PDB entry 7PQE | electron microscopy, 3.70 A resolution | chains A and C of the 3 polymer chains in the assembly

[Chain A]
Molecule: Ubiquitinating/deubiquitinating enzyme SdeA
Source organism: Legionella pneumophila
Notes: EC 3.4.22.-, 2.3.2.-, 2.4.2.31
Reference sequence: Q5ZTK4 (SDEA_LEGPH); residues 231-1190 here = UniProt positions 231-1190
Sequence (979 residues; numbered 212 to 1190; the number before each row is that of its first residue):
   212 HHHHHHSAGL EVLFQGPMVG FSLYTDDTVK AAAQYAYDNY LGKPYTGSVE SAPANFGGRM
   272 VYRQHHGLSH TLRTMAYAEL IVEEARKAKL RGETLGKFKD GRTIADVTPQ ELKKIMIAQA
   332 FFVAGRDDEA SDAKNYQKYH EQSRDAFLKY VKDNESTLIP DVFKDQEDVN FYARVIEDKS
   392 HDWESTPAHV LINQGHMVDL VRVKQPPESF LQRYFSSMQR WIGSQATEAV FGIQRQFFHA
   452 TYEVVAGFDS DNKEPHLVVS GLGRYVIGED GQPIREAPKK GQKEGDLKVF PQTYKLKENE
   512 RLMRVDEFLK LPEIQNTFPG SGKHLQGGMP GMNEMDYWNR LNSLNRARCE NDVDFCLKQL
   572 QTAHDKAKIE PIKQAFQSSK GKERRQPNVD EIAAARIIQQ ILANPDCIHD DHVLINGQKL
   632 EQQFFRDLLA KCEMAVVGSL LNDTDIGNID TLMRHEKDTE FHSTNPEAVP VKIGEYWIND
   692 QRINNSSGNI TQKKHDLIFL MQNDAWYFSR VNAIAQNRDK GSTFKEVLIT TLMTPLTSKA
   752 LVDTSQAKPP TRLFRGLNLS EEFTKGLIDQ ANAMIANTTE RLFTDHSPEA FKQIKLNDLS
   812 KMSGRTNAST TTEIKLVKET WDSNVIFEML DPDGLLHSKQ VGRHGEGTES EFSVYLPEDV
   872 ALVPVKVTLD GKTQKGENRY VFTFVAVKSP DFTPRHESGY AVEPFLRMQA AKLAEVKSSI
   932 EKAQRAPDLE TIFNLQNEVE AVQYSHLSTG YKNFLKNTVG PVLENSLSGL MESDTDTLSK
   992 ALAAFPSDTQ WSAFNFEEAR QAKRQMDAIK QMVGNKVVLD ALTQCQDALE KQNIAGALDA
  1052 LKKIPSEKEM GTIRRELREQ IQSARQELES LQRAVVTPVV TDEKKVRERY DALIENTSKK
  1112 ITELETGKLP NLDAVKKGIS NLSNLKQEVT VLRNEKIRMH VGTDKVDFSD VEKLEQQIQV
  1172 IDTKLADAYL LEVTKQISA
Disordered / not traced: 212-230, 507-509, 590-759, 854-860, 903-1190
Sequence notes: expression tag (212-230)
Curated features (UniProtKB/Swiss-Prot):
  - binding site (NAD(+)): Arg766 to Glu772, Glu862
  - modified residue: Glu860 (5-glutamyl glutamate)
  - mutagenesis: His277 (H277A: Defective in substrate ubiquitination), Glu340 (E340A: Defective in substrate ubiquitination), His407 (H407A: Defective in substrate ubiquitination), Glu860 to Glu862 (Loss of Rab protein ubiquitination activity. This mutant has completely lost its toxicity to yeast and is also defective in inhibiting the secretion of the secreted form of the embryonic alkaline ...), Glu860 (E860A: Loss of glutamylation)
From the paper describing this entry:
  - post-translational modification sites: Glu862

[Chain C]
Molecule: Calmodulin-dependent glutamylase SidJ
Source organism: Legionella pneumophila
Notes: EC 6.-.-.-
Reference sequence: Q5ZTK6 (SIDJ_LEGPH); numbering as in UniProt (aligned over 99-873)
Sequence (794 residues; row label = number of the first residue in the row):
    81 HHHHHHSAGL EVLFQGPMVK QYYFARRGET STHDTSLPPP VKVLSGRSIP LKEIPFETTR
   141 NELVQIYLTS VDQLIKSNKL NSIPSQQIAS HYLFLRSLAN SETDGIKKNQ ILSLAKPLGI
   201 YLASKEPHVW KTINELIEKS EYPIIHYLKN NRAHSNFMLA LIHEYHKEPL TKNQSAFVQK
   261 FRDSSVFLFP NPIYTAWLAH SYDEDSSFNP MFRERLSTNF YHSTLTDNLL LRTEPKEVTL
   321 SSEHHYKKEK GPIDSSFRYQ MSSDRLLRIQ GRTLLFSTPQ NDVVAVKVQK RGEPKSTLEE
   381 EFQMADYLLK HQSRLDVYSK LPQPLGQYSV KKSEILEISR GSLDFERFKT LIGDSKDLEV
   441 YVYKAPLTYF TYLHDKNQDL EDLTASVKTN VHDLFVLLRE GIMFPQLADI FHTHFGEDER
   501 EDKGRYQALV QLLNVLQFQL GRIDKWQKAV EYVNLRSSGL ADLGDSLPIT SLFTSSDFTK
   561 HYFSALLTGG YHPTFFDKSS GTANSLFTGK RRLFGNYLYL NTIAEYLLVI QLTLGSYGDK
   621 VTRDMMDKPK KEAVWRELAN VMFTSCAEAI HIMTGIPQSR ALTLLKQRAN IEKHFRQTQF
   681 WMTPDYSKLD EDTLQMEQYS IYSGEPEYEF TDKLVSGVGL SVDGTHQDLG GYNRESPLRE
   741 LEKLLYATVT LIEGTMQLDK EFFKQLQQVE KILSGEIKTD ANSCFEAVAQ LLDLARPRCH
   801 FQKRLVLSYY EEAKLKYPSA PTDAYDSRFQ VVAKTNAAIT IQRFWRETRK NLSENSDIES
   861 EKPESERTTD KRLK
Disordered / not traced: 81-99, 492-501, 849-874
Sequence notes: expression tag (81-98); variant Thr138 (Ala in Q5ZTK6), Val151 (Ile in Q5ZTK6), Gln153 (Lys in Q5ZTK6), Ile200 (Thr in Q5ZTK6), Thr212 (Met in Q5ZTK6), Arg371 (Lys in Q5ZTK6), Gln383 (Glu in Q5ZTK6), Tyr398 (His in Q5ZTK6), Gly433 (Asp in Q5ZTK6), Leu447 (Gln in Q5ZTK6), Thr448 (Ser in Q5ZTK6), Met483 (Val in Q5ZTK6), Thr725 (Val in Q5ZTK6), Gln767 (Glu in Q5ZTK6), Arg798 (Gly in Q5ZTK6), Lys834 (Arg in Q5ZTK6), Thr848 (Ala in Q5ZTK6), Asn855 (Lys in Q5ZTK6), Glu859 (Asp in Q5ZTK6), Lys874; conflict Ser393 (Arg in Q5ZTK6); engineered mutation Ala565 (Glu in Q5ZTK6)
Curated features (UniProtKB/Swiss-Prot):
  - binding site (Mg(2+)): Asp542, Asp545
  - mutagenesis: Ile841 (I841A: Complete loss of interaction with host calmodulin; in association with A-842), Gln842 (Q842A: Complete loss of interaction with host calmodulin; in association with A-841)
Residues lining bound ligands: Mg2+ (MG): Arg522, Tyr732, Asn733
From the paper describing this entry:
  - conformationally variable residues (order/disorder transition): His492 to Glu501
  - post-translational modification sites: Lys370, Glu497 to Glu499
  - mutagenesis - K370A: abolished catalytic activity on autoAMPylation
  - mutagenesis - K370A: decreased catalytic activity on SdeA adenylylation
  - mutagenesis - K370A: decreased catalytic activity on SdeA glutamylation
  - mutagenesis - K370A: unchanged catalytic activity (ATP hydrolysis)
  - catalytic residues: Lys367
  - mutagenesis - K367A: abolished catalytic activity (ATP hydrolysis)
  - mutagenesis - E565A: decreased catalytic activity with Ubiquitinating/deubiquitinating enzyme SdeA (chain A)
  - mutagenesis - E565A: increased binding to Ubiquitinating/deubiquitinating enzyme SdeA (chain A)
  - mutagenesis - R500A: increased catalytic activity on autoAMPylation
  - mutagenesis - R500A: decreased catalytic activity on glutamylation of SdeA

[Chain A / chain C interface]
Contacting residue pairs (58):
  Gly231(A) - Arg295(C)
  Phe232(A) - Arg295(C)
  Ser233(A) - Arg295(C)
  Thr236(A) - Arg293(C)
  Thr236(A) - Glu294(C)
  Thr236(A) - Arg295(C)
  Pro371(A) - Ser165(C)  hydrogen bond (backbone-side chain)
  Pro371(A) - Val209(C)  hydrophobic
  Asp372(A) - Gln166(C)
  Lys375(A) - Lys205(C)
  Asp565(A) - Ser703(C)
  Phe566(A) - Met696(C)
  Phe566(A) - Tyr699(C)  hydrophobic
  Lys569(A) - Tyr699(C)
  Lys569(A) - Gly704(C)
  Lys569(A) - Glu705(C)
  Lys569(A) - Glu707(C)  salt bridge
  Gln570(A) - Met696(C)
  Gln572(A) - Arg293(C)  hydrogen bond
  Thr573(A) - Tyr699(C)
  Pro760(A) - Thr711(C)
  Pro761(A) - Thr711(C)
  Thr762(A) - Glu709(C)
  Arg763(A) - Glu709(C)  salt bridge
  Glu824(A) - Phe518(C)
  Ile825(A) - Leu296(C)
  Ile825(A) - Ser297(C)
  Lys826(A) - Phe300(C)
  Lys826(A) - Phe518(C)
  Leu827(A) - Phe518(C)
  Lys829(A) - Gln259(C)  hydrogen bond (backbone-side chain)
  Glu830(A) - Gln259(C)  hydrogen bond (backbone-side chain)
  Glu830(A) - Lys260(C)
  Glu830(A) - Leu516(C)
  Glu830(A) - Phe518(C)
  Thr831(A) - Gln259(C)
  Thr831(A) - Leu516(C)
  Thr831(A) - His572(C)
  Thr831(A) - Thr574(C)  hydrogen bond (backbone-side chain)
  Trp832(A) - Thr574(C)
  Asp833(A) - Gln259(C)
  Asp833(A) - Arg262(C)  salt bridge
  Gln851(A) - Tyr732(C)
  Gln851(A) - Asn733(C)  hydrogen bond
  Ser861(A) - Asn733(C)
  Thr879(A) - Arg295(C)
  Asp881(A) - Glu294(C)
  Asp881(A) - Leu296(C)
  Lys883(A) - Arg262(C)  hydrogen bond (backbone-side chain)
  Thr884(A) - His243(C)  hydrogen bond (backbone-side chain)
  Thr884(A) - Arg262(C)
  Gln885(A) - His243(C)
  Gln885(A) - Ser255(C)  hydrogen bond
  Gln885(A) - Gln259(C)
  Gln885(A) - Arg262(C)
  Lys886(A) - Lys252(C)
  Gly887(A) - His243(C)
  Val892(A) - Leu296(C)  hydrophobic
Other interface residues (no listed pair), chain A (45 interface residues in all): Tyr235, Asp238, Thr239, Glu366, Ser367, Thr368, Arg559, Phe863, Lys877
Other interface residues (no listed pair), chain C (38 interface residues in all): Glu206, His208, Asn231, Arg232, Glu244, Asn299, Gln519, Pro706

[Overview]
The interface between chain A and chain C involves 45 residues on one side and 38 on the other, with 9
hydrogen bonds and 3 salt bridges. Polar contacts include Lys569(A)-Glu707(C), Arg763(A)-Glu709(C) and
Asp833(A)-Arg262(C). From the paper: the catalytic residue Lys367(C); K370A of chain C abolishes catalytic
activity on autoAMPylation; 4 substitutions were tested in all.
Chain A is Ubiquitinating/deubiquitinating enzyme SdeA and chain C is Calmodulin-dependent glutamylase SidJ,
both from Legionella pneumophila; the structure, Structure of SidJ/CaM bound to SdeA in post-catalysis state,
was determined by electron microscopy, deposited together with 7PPO.
